5MG5 - chains C and L of the 12 polymer chains in the assembly; structure by X-ray diffraction, 3.44 A resolution.

[Chain C (and L)]
Protein: 2,4-diacetylphloroglucinol biosynthesis protein PhlC
Source organism: Pseudomonas fluorescens (strain ATCC BAA-477 / NRRL B-23932 / Pf-5)
Notes: chain L of this document is another copy of the same molecule, construct and numbering; everything in this record applies to it too
UniProtKB: Q4K420 (Q4K420_PSEF5); residue numbers follow UniProt; this construct covers 1-398
Sequence (398 residues; each row starts with the number of its first residue):
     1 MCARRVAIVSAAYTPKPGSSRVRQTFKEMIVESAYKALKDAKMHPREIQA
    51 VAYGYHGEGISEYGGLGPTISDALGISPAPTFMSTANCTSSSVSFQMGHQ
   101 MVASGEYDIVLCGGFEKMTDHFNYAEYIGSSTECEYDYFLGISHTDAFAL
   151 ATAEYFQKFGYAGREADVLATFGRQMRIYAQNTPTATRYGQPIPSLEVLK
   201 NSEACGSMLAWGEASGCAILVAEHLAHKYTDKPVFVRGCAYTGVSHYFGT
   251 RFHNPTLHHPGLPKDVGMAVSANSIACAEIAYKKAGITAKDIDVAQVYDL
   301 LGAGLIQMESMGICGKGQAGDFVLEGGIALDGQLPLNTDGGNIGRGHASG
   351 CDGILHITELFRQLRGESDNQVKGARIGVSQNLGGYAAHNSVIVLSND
Unresolved in the structure: 1-3 (chain L: 1-2)
Modified residues: C88 (S-acetyl-cysteine; SCY)
Residues lining bound ligands: benzene-1,3,5-triol (13X): H56, N87, C88, Y124, I128, H144, F148, W211, Y298, L300, H347, S349
What the authors report for this chain:
  - catalytic residues: C88, G385
  - binding site for benzene-1,3,5-triol: H56, Y124, F148, L300, H347
  - conformationally variable residues (side-chain flip): W211
  - catalytic residues: H56, Y298, H347, D352 (proposed by the authors, not directly observed)
  - mutagenesis - H56A, H56S, C88A, C88S: abolished catalytic activity
  - mutagenesis - N87A, H144A, H144S, Y298A, Y298F, Y298V, H347F, S349A, D352V: decreased catalytic activity
  - mutagenesis - W211F: unchanged catalytic activity
  - post-translational modification sites: C88

[Interface between chain C and chain L]
Pairs across the interface (116):
  K27(C) with E133(L), salt bridge
  R46(C) with T256(L), hydrogen bond (side chain-backbone); H258(L), hydrogen bond
  G57(C) with E58(L)
  E58(C) with G57(L); E58(L), hydrogen bond (side chain-backbone); G59(L), hydrogen bond (side chain-backbone); Y127(L), hydrogen bond
  G59(C) with E58(L), hydrogen bond (backbone-side chain)
  E62(C) with S130(L); C134(L), hydrogen bond (backbone-side chain); F139(L)
  Y63(C) with S130(L); T132(L); E133(L), hydrogen bond; C134(L); E135(L), hydrogen bond (side chain-backbone)
  G64(C) with S130(L), hydrogen bond (backbone-backbone); S131(L)
  G65(C) with T85(L); N87(L); S131(L); H246(L), hydrogen bond (backbone-side chain); H389(L)
  P68(C) with G243(L); V244(L); A388(L); H389(L)
  T69(C) with H246(L)
  D72(C) with S245(L), hydrogen bond; T256(L)
  G75(C) with T256(L)
  S77(C) with G243(L), hydrogen bond (side chain-backbone); T256(L); L257(L); H258(L), hydrogen bond (backbone-backbone)
  P78(C) with T242(L); G243(L), hydrogen bond (backbone-backbone); L257(L), hydrophobic; H258(L)
  P80(C) with Y241(L)
  T81(C) with Y241(L)
  F82(C) with V93(L), hydrophobic; M97(L), hydrophobic; Y241(L), hydrophobic
  M83(C) with M83(L); M97(L)
  S84(C) with M83(L)
  T85(C) with G65(L); M83(L); T85(L)
  N87(C) with G65(L)
  V93(C) with F82(L), hydrophobic
  M97(C) with F82(L), hydrophobic; M97(L), hydrophobic
  H99(C) with E106(L)
  Q100(C) with F82(L); Q100(L); M101(L); S104(L); E106(L); Y107(L)
  M101(C) with Q100(L)
  A103(C) with S104(L)
  S104(C) with Q100(L); A103(L); S104(L)
  E106(C) with H99(L), salt bridge; C239(L), hydrogen bond; K284(L), salt bridge
  Y107(C) with Q100(L)
  Y127(C) with E58(L), hydrogen bond
  S130(C) with E62(L); Y63(L); G64(L), hydrogen bond (backbone-backbone)
  S131(C) with E58(L); G64(L); G65(L), hydrogen bond (side chain-backbone)
  T132(C) with Y63(L); G64(L)
  E133(C) with K27(L), salt bridge; Y63(L), hydrogen bond; T69(L)
  C134(C) with E62(L), hydrogen bond (side chain-backbone); Y63(L)
  E135(C) with Y63(L), hydrogen bond (backbone-side chain)
  F139(C) with E62(L)
  C239(C) with E106(L)
  Y241(C) with P80(L); T81(L); F82(L), hydrophobic
  T242(C) with P78(L)
  G243(C) with P68(L); S71(L); S77(L), hydrogen bond (backbone-side chain); P78(L), hydrogen bond (backbone-backbone)
  V244(C) with P68(L); S77(L)
  S245(C) with D72(L)
  H246(C) with G65(L), hydrogen bond (side chain-backbone); P68(L); T69(L)
  T256(C) with R46(L), hydrogen bond (backbone-side chain); D72(L); G75(L); S77(L)
  L257(C) with S77(L); P78(L), hydrophobic
  H258(C) with R46(L); S77(L), hydrogen bond (backbone-backbone); P78(L)
  K284(C) with E106(L), salt bridge; Y107(L)
  A388(C) with P68(L)
  H389(C) with G65(L); P68(L)
Interface residues without a listed pair, chain C (60 interface residues in all): H56, L66, S71, A79, A86, Q96, N254, N273
Interface residues without a listed pair, chain L (63 interface residues in all): A3, H56, L66, G67, I76, A79, S84, A86, Q96, Y138, N273

[Overview]
The interface between chain C and chain L involves 60 residues on one side and 63 on the other; the contacts
include 27 hydrogen bonds and 5 salt bridges. Polar contacts include K27(C)-E133(L), E106(C)-H99(L) and
E106(C)-K284(L). From the paper: catalytic residues C88(C), G385(C) and H56(C) among others; N87A, H144A and
H144S of chain C, among others, reduce catalytic activity; 14 substitutions were tested in all.
Both chains are 2,4-diacetylphloroglucinol biosynthesis protein PhlC (Pseudomonas fluorescens (strain ATCC
BAA-477 / NRRL B-23932 / Pf-5)). Entry 5MG5 (A multi-component acyltransferase PhlABC from Pseudomonas
protegens soaked with the monoacetylphloroglucinol (MAPG)) was determined by X-ray diffraction, deposited
together with 5M3K.
